7BOA - chains A and D of the 4 polymer chains in the assembly; structure by X-ray diffraction, 1.65 A resolution.

[Chain A (and D)]
Protein: CC-Type2-(YaFd)4-W19(BrPhe)
Notes: chain D of this document is another copy of the same molecule, construct and numbering; everything in this record applies to it too
Sequence (32 residues; row label = number of the first residue in the row; numbering starts at 0):
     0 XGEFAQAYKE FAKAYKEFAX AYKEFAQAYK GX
Disordered / not traced: 31
Modified positions: ACE (acetyl group) at position 0; 4BF (4-bromo-L-phenylalanine) at position 19; NH2 (amino group) at position 31

[Interface between chain A and chain D]
Pairs across the interface (27; chain A residue first):
  F3(A) - F24(D)  hydrophobic
  F3(A) - A27(D)
  F3(A) - Y28(D)  hydrophobic
  A6(A) - F24(D)
  A6(A) - A27(D)  hydrophobic
  Y7(A) - F24(D)  hydrophobic
  F10(A) - F17(D)  hydrophobic
  F10(A) - A20(D)
  F10(A) - Y21(D)  hydrophobic
  F10(A) - F24(D)  hydrophobic
  A13(A) - F17(D)
  A13(A) - A20(D)  hydrophobic
  Y14(A) - F17(D)  hydrophobic
  F17(A) - F10(D)  hydrophobic
  F17(A) - A13(D)
  F17(A) - Y14(D)  hydrophobic
  F17(A) - F17(D)  hydrophobic
  A20(A) - F10(D)
  A20(A) - A13(D)  hydrophobic
  Y21(A) - F10(D)  hydrophobic
  F24(A) - F3(D)  hydrophobic
  F24(A) - A6(D)
  F24(A) - Y7(D)  hydrophobic
  F24(A) - F10(D)  hydrophobic
  A27(A) - F3(D)
  A27(A) - A6(D)  hydrophobic
  Y28(A) - F3(D)  hydrophobic

[Overview]
Chain A and chain D each contribute 12 residues to their interface.
Chain A and chain D are both CC-Type2-(YaFd)4-W19(BrPhe); the structure, A hexameric de novo coiled-coil
assembly: CC-Type2-(YaFd)4-W19(BrPhe), was determined by X-ray diffraction (same publication as 7BO8 and
7BO9).
